7GUW - chains A and D; structure by X-ray diffraction, 1.75 A resolution.

Chain A:
Name: B-cell lymphoma 6 protein
Organism: Homo sapiens
UniProt: P41182 (BCL6_HUMAN); residue numbers follow UniProt; this construct covers 5-129
Chain sequence (128 residues; row label = number of the first residue in the row):
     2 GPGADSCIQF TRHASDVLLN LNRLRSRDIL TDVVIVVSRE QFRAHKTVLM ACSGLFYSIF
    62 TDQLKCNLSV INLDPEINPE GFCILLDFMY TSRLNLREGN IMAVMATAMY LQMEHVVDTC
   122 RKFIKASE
Disordered / not traced: 2-5
Sequence notes: expression tag (2-4)
Small-molecule neighbours: A1ACA (5-[(5-bromo-2-chloropyrimidin-4-yl)amino]-1,3-dihydro-2H-indol-2-one): N21, R24, L25, M51, A52, C53, S54, G55, Y58, Q113, M114, E115

Chain D:
Name: WVIP tetrapeptide
Chain sequence (6 residues; row label = number of the first residue in the row; numbering starts at 0):
     0 XWVIPA
Modified / non-standard residues: ACE (acetyl group) at position 0

Interface between chain A and chain D:
Residue-residue contacts - 11 pairs, chain A then chain D:
  C8(A) with P4(D)
  I9(A) with W1(D), hydrophobic; V2(D)
  Q10(A) with ACE_0(D); W1(D); V2(D), hydrogen bond (backbone-backbone); P4(D)
  F11(A) with ACE_0(D); W1(D)
  T12(A) with ACE_0(D), hydrogen bond (backbone-backbone); V2(D)
Also at the interface, not in a pair above, chain D (5 interface residues in all): I3

Summary:
Chain A and chain D each contribute 5 residues to their interface, with 2 hydrogen bonds. Backbone hydrogen
bonds pair Q10(A)-V2(D) and T12(A)-ACE_0(D). Chain A binds compound A1ACA.
Chain A is B-cell lymphoma 6 protein (Homo sapiens) and chain D is WVIP tetrapeptide; the structure, Crystal
Structure of B-cell lymphoma 6 protein BTB domain in complex with ligand 2 at 6.25 ..., was determined by
X-ray diffraction (same publication as 7GUD, 7GUE, 7GUF, 7GUG, 7GUH, 7GUI and 126 further entries).
